Entry 6K7Y (electron microscopy, 3.60 A resolution); this record covers chains C and D of the 20 polymer chains in the assembly.

Chain C (and D):
Molecule: Calcium uniporter protein, mitochondrial
Organism: Homo sapiens
Notes: chain D of this document is another copy of the same molecule, construct and numbering; everything in this record applies to it too
UniProt: Q8NE86 (MCU_HUMAN); residues 73-348 here = UniProt positions 73-348
Chain sequence (276 residues; row label = number of the first residue in the row):
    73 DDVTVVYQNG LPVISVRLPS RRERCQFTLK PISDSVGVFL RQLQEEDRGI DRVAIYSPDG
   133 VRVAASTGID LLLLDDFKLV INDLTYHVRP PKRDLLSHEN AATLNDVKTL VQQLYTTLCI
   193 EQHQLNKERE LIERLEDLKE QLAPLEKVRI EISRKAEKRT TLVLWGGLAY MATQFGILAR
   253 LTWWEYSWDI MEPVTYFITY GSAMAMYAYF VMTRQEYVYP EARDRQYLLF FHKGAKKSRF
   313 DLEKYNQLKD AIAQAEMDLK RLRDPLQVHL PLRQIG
Bound ions: Ca2+: Glu264 (shared with 1 residue of chain A; 1 residue of chain B; Glu264(D) of chain D)
Small-molecule neighbours:
  - PLX ((9R,11S)-9-({[(1S)-1-hydroxyhexadecyl]oxy}methyl)-2,2-dimethyl-5,7,10-trioxa-2lambda~5~-aza-6lambda~5~-phosphaoctacosane-6,6,11-triol), molecule 1: Arg231, Leu234, Val235, Leu236, Gly238, Gly239, Tyr242, Met243, Ser274, Ala277, Met278, Tyr281, Tyr289, Val290, Tyr291, Ala294, Gln298, Phe302
  - PLX, molecule 2: Tyr242, Phe269, Ile270, Gly273, Ser274
  - PLX, molecule 3: Ala275, Tyr279, Phe282, Glu288
Swiss-Prot annotation at these positions:
  - region: Thr285 to Val290 (Juxtamembrane helix)
  - motif: Trp260 to Tyr268 (Selectivity filter)
  - binding site (Ca(2+)): Glu264
  - modified residue: Ser92 (Phosphoserine), Cys97 (S-glutathionyl cysteine), Lys332 (N6-acetyllysine)
  - mutagenesis: Ser92 (S92A: Decreased MCU current; when associated with A-57; S92A: Impairs calcium uptake, but has no effect on oligomerization and interaction with MICU1 and MICU2), Cys97 (C97A: Abolished glutathionylation in response to reactive oxygen species), Asp123 (D123R: No effect on calcium uptake in presence of high concentrations of calcium. Abolished dimerization of MCU), Lys180 (K180A: No effect on calcium uptake, oligomerization and interaction with MICU1 and MICU2), Cys191 (C191A: Does not affect glutathionylation in response to reactive oxygen species), Leu240 (L240W: Abolished calcium uptake), Ala241 (A241W: Abolished interaction with EMRE/SMDT1 and calcium uptake), Gly248 (G248W: Abolished calcium uptake), Glu257 (E257A: According to a report, inhibits calcium uptake. According to a subsequent report, does not affect greatly calcium uptake; E257S: Does not affect greatly calcium uptake), Ser259 (S259A: Does not inhibit calcium uptake. Strongly reduced sensitivity to ruthenium red inhibition; S259R: Prevents entrance of calcium into the pore), Trp260 (W260A/F/Y: Abolished mitochondrial calcium uptake), Asp261 to Glu264 (Dominant negative (DN) mutant; inhibits calcium uptake. Inhibits calcium channel activity ...), 14 further mutagenesis entries in UniProt
Reported in the primary citation:
  - binding site for cardiolipin: Arg297

Interface between chain C and chain D:
Residue-residue contacts (67; chain C residue first):
  Asn81(C) with Cys191(D)
  Leu83(C) with Cys191(D), hydrophobic; Gln194(D)
  Lys102(C) with Glu193(D); Gln194(D)
  Pro103(C) with Gln194(D)
  Ile104(C) with Gln194(D); Leu197(D), hydrophobic; Asn198(D)
  Ser105(C) with Leu197(D)
  Asp142(C) with Arg201(D), salt bridge
  Val179(C) with Leu190(D), hydrophobic
  Lys180(C) with Leu190(D); Ile192(D)
  Val183(C) with Leu186(D); Tyr187(D)
  Gln184(C) with Ile192(D); Gln196(D)
  Tyr187(C) with Val183(D); Tyr187(D), hydrophobic
  Thr188(C) with Val340(D)
  Leu190(C) with Lys180(D); Val183(D), hydrophobic
  His195(C) with Pro337(D); Leu338(D), hydrogen bond (side chain-backbone); Gln339(D); Val340(D)
  Gln196(C) with Leu338(D)
  Lys199(C) with Leu338(D)
  Arg201(C) with Ser105(D)
  Glu264(C) with Trp260(D); Glu264(D)
  Pro265(C) with Trp255(D), hydrophobic; Trp260(D), hydrophobic
  Tyr268(C) with Leu250(D); Trp260(D), hydrophobic; Thr267(D)
  Phe269(C) with Phe247(D); Leu250(D); Ala251(D), hydrophobic; Thr254(D); Trp255(D), hydrophobic
  Tyr272(C) with Met243(D); Gln246(D), hydrogen bond; Phe247(D), hydrophobic
  Met276(C) with Leu240(D), hydrophobic; Met243(D), hydrophobic; Phe247(D), hydrophobic
  Tyr279(C) with Leu236(D), hydrogen bond (side chain-backbone); Leu240(D); Met243(D), hydrophobic; Tyr291(D)
  Phe282(C) with Leu236(D), hydrophobic; Tyr291(D), hydrophobic; Pro292(D); Arg295(D)
  Val283(C) with Trp237(D), hydrophobic
  Arg286(C) with Arg295(D)
  Arg333(C) with Asp336(D), salt bridge; Leu338(D)
  Leu334(C) with Leu338(D), hydrophobic
  Leu344(C) with Leu338(D), hydrophobic
  Gln346(C) with Arg333(D); Gln339(D), hydrogen bond
  Ile347(C) with Lys332(D); Arg333(D), hydrogen bond (backbone-side chain); Asp336(D)
Interface residues without a listed pair, chain C (44 interface residues in all): Asn177, Leu186, Cys191, Leu203, Val266, Gly273, Ala275, Met278, Ala280, Glu288, Asp330
Interface residues without a listed pair, chain D (42 interface residues in all): His195, Gly239, Ala244, Val290, Met329

Summary:
The interface between chain C and chain D involves 44 residues on one side and 42 on the other, with 5
hydrogen bonds and 2 salt bridges. Among the polar pairs are Asp142(C)-Arg201(D), Arg333(C)-Asp336(D) and
His195(C)-Leu338(D). Ligands of chain C: 3 copies of compound PLX. The paper reports a binding site for
cardiolipin at Arg297(C).
Both chains are Calcium uniporter protein, mitochondrial (Homo sapiens). Entry 6K7Y (Intact human
mitochondrial calcium uniporter complex with MICU1/MICU2 subunits) was determined by electron microscopy (same
publication as 6K7X).
